Entry 6O61 (X-ray diffraction, 2.60 A resolution); this record covers chains A and E of the 6 polymer chains in the assembly.

== Chain A ==
Molecule: Tubulin alpha-1B chain
Source organism: Sus scrofa
UniProtKB: Q2XVP4 (TBA1B_PIG); residue numbers follow UniProt; this construct covers 1-450
Chain sequence (450 residues; numbered 1 to 450; the number before each row is that of its first residue):
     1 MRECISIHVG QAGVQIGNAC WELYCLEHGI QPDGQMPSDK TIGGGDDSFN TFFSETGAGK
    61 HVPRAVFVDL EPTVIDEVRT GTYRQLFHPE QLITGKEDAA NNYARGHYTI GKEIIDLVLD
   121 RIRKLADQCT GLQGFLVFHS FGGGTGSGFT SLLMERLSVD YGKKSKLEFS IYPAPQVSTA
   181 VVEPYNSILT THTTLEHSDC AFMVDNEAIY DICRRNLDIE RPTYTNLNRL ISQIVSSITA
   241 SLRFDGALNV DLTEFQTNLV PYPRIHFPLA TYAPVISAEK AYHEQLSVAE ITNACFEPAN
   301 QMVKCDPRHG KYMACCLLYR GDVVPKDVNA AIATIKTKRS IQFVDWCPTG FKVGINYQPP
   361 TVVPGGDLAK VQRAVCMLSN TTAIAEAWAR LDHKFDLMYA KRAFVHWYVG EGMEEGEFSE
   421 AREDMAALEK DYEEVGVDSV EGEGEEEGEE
Disordered / not traced: 438-450
Curated features (UniProtKB/Swiss-Prot):
  - motif: Met-1 to Cys-4 (MREC motif)
  - active site: Glu-254
  - binding site (GTP): Gly-10, Gln-11, Ala-12, Gln-15, Glu-71, Ala-99, Ser-140, Gly-143, Gly-144, Thr-145, Gly-146, Thr-179, Glu-183, Asn-206, Tyr-224, Asn-228, Leu-252
  - binding site (Mg(2+)): Glu-71
  - modified residue: Lys-40 (N6,N6,N6-trimethyllysine), Ser-48 (Phosphoserine), Ser-232 (Phosphoserine), Tyr-282 (3'-nitrotyrosine), Arg-339 (Omega-N-methylarginine), Ser-439 (Phosphoserine), Glu-443 (5-glutamyl polyglutamate), Glu-445 (5-glutamyl polyglutamate)
  - cross-link (Glycyl lysine isopeptide (Lys-Gly)): Lys-326 (interchain with G-Cter in ubiquitin), Lys-370 (interchain with G-Cter in ubiquitin)
Metal / ion sites: Ca2+: Asp-39, Thr-41, Gly-44, Glu-55
Ligand contacts:
  - GTP (guanosine-5'-triphosphate): Gly-10, Gln-11, Ala-12, Gln-15, Ile-16, Asp-69, Asp-98, Ala-99, Ala-100, Asn-101, Ser-140, Gly-142, Gly-143, Gly-144, Thr-145, Gly-146, Ile-171, Pro-173, Val-177, Ser-178, Thr-179, Glu-183, Asn-206, Tyr-224, Leu-227, Asn-228, Ile-231
  - KUM ([2-(1H-indol-3-yl)-1H-imidazol-5-yl](3,4,5-trimethoxyphenyl)methanone): Asn-101, Thr-179, Ala-180, Val-181

== Chain E ==
Molecule: Stathmin-4
Source organism: Homo sapiens
UniProtKB: Q9H169 (STMN4_HUMAN); residues 5-145 here correspond to UniProt positions 49-189 (UniProt number = residue number + 44)
Chain sequence (143 residues; numbered 3 to 145; the number before each row is that of its first residue):
     3 MADMEVIELN KCTSGQSFEV ILKPPSFDGV PEFNASLPRR RDPSLEEIQK KLEAAEERRK
    63 YQEAELLKHL AEKREHEREV IQKAIEENNN FIKMAKEKLA QKMESNKENR EAHLAAMLER
   123 LQEKDKHAEE VRKNKELKEE ASR
Disordered / not traced: 3-5, 29-43, 142-145
Sequence notes: expression tag (3-4)
Curated features (UniProtKB/Swiss-Prot):
  - modified residue: Ser-46 (Phosphoserine)

== How chain A and chain E interact ==
Residue-residue contacts (56):
  His-107(A) with Leu-54(E)
  Tyr-108(A) with Leu-54(E), hydrophobic; Ala-57(E), hydrophobic
  Thr-109(A) with Arg-61(E)
  Lys-112(A) with Glu-58(E)
  Leu-152(A) with Leu-54(E), hydrophobic
  Glu-155(A) with Ile-50(E)
  Arg-156(A) with Leu-47(E); Ile-50(E)
  Val-159(A) with Pro-45(E); Ser-46(E); Leu-47(E)
  Asp-245(A) with Cys-14(E), hydrogen bond; Ser-16(E)
  Ala-247(A) with Asn-12(E); Ser-19(E)
  Leu-248(A) with Ser-19(E)
  Pro-325(A) with Gln-18(E); Phe-20(E), hydrophobic
  Val-328(A) with Phe-20(E), hydrophobic
  Asn-329(A) with Val-8(E); Phe-20(E); Val-22(E)
  Ile-332(A) with Val-22(E), hydrophobic; Leu-24(E), hydrophobic
  Lys-336(A) with Leu-24(E)
  Asp-345(A) with Pro-27(E); Ser-28(E), hydrogen bond (backbone-backbone)
  Trp-346(A) with Pro-27(E)
  Cys-347(A) with Pro-27(E)
  Pro-348(A) with Lys-25(E); Pro-27(E)
  Thr-349(A) with Ile-23(E); Leu-24(E), hydrogen bond (backbone-backbone); Lys-25(E), hydrogen bond (backbone-backbone)
  Gly-350(A) with Val-22(E); Ile-23(E)
  Phe-351(A) with Glu-21(E); Val-22(E), hydrogen bond (backbone-backbone)
  Lys-352(A) with Phe-20(E); Glu-21(E), salt bridge
  Val-353(A) with Ser-19(E); Phe-20(E), hydrogen bond (backbone-backbone)
  Gly-354(A) with Gln-18(E)
  Ile-355(A) with Gly-17(E); Gln-18(E), hydrogen bond (backbone-backbone)
  Asn-356(A) with Ser-16(E)
  Tyr-357(A) with Thr-15(E); Ser-16(E), hydrogen bond (backbone-backbone); Gly-17(E); Gln-18(E), hydrogen bond
  Val-409(A) with Gln-64(E)
  Gly-410(A) with Gln-64(E)
  Gly-412(A) with Ala-57(E); Arg-60(E), hydrogen bond (backbone-side chain)
  Glu-414(A) with Arg-60(E), salt bridge
Other interface residues (no listed pair), chain A (35 interface residues in all): His-197, Glu-411
Other interface residues (no listed pair), chain E (29 interface residues in all): Pro-26, Gln-51, Lys-53

== In short ==
The interface between chain A and chain E involves 35 residues on one side and 29 on the other; the contacts
include 10 hydrogen bonds and 2 salt bridges. Among the polar pairs are Lys-352(A)/Glu-21(E),
Glu-414(A)/Arg-60(E) and Asp-245(A)/Cys-14(E).
Here chain A is Tubulin alpha-1B chain (Sus scrofa) and chain E is Stathmin-4 (Homo sapiens). Entry 6O61
(Tubulin-RB3_SLD-TTL in complex with compound ABI-231) was determined by X-ray diffraction, deposited together
with 6O5M and 6O5N.
